PDB entry 4ML0 | X-ray diffraction, 2.10 A resolution | chains A and C of the 4 polymer chains in the assembly

== Chain A (and C) ==
Molecule: Predicted antitoxin of YafQ-DinJ toxin-antitoxin system
From: Escherichia coli
Notes: chain C of this document is another copy of the same molecule, construct and numbering; everything in this record applies to it too
UniProt: C6UAV3 (C6UAV3_ECOBR); residues 1-86 here = UniProt positions 1-86
Amino-acid sequence (89 residues; each row starts with the number of its first residue; numbers below 1 keep their minus sign (Ser-2 is residue -2)):
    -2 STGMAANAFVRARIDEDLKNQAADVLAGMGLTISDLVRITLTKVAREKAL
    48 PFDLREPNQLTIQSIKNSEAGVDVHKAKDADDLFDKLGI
Not modelled in the structure: -2 to 2 (chain C: -2 to 4)
Construct notes: expression tag (-2 to 0)

== Chain A / chain C interface ==
Pairs across the interface - 75 pairs, chain A then chain C:
  Ala3(A) with Asp12(C); Glu13(C), hydrogen bond (backbone-backbone)
  Asn4(A) with Ile11(C)
  Ala5(A) with Ala9(C); Arg10(C); Ile11(C), hydrogen bond (backbone-backbone); Lys16(C)
  Phe6(A) with Arg8(C); Ala9(C); Arg10(C); Lys16(C), hydrogen bond (backbone-side chain)
  Val7(A) with Val7(C); Arg8(C); Ala9(C), hydrogen bond (backbone-backbone); Ile11(C), hydrophobic; Ile30(C), hydrophobic; Val34(C), hydrophobic
  Arg8(A) with Val7(C); Arg8(C)
  Ala9(A) with Phe6(C); Val7(C), hydrogen bond (backbone-backbone); Ser31(C); Val34(C), hydrophobic
  Arg10(A) with Ala5(C); Phe6(C); Arg35(C), hydrogen bond (backbone-side chain)
  Ile11(A) with Ala5(C), hydrogen bond (backbone-backbone); Val7(C), hydrophobic; Leu38(C), hydrophobic
  Glu13(A) with Ala5(C)
  Leu15(A) with Leu38(C); Thr39(C); Ala42(C), hydrophobic
  Lys16(A) with Phe6(C), hydrogen bond (side chain-backbone)
  Gln18(A) with Ala42(C), hydrogen bond (side chain-backbone); Lys45(C)
  Ala19(A) with Leu38(C)
  Val22(A) with Val41(C), hydrophobic; Lys45(C); Ala46(C)
  Leu23(A) with Leu47(C), hydrophobic
  Met26(A) with Leu47(C), hydrophobic
  Ile30(A) with Val7(C), hydrophobic; Leu38(C), hydrophobic
  Ser31(A) with Ala9(C)
  Leu33(A) with Thr37(C); Leu38(C), hydrophobic; Leu51(C), hydrophobic
  Val34(A) with Ala9(C), hydrophobic
  Arg35(A) with Arg10(C), hydrogen bond (side chain-backbone)
  Ile36(A) with Leu51(C), hydrophobic; Arg52(C)
  Thr37(A) with Thr37(C)
  Leu38(A) with Ile11(C), hydrophobic; Leu15(C); Ala19(C), hydrophobic; Ile30(C), hydrophobic; Leu33(C), hydrophobic
  Thr39(A) with Leu15(C)
  Lys40(A) with Asp50(C), hydrogen bond (side chain-backbone); Leu51(C)
  Val41(A) with Val22(C), hydrophobic; Leu33(C), hydrophobic
  Ala42(A) with Leu15(C), hydrophobic; Gln18(C); Ala19(C)
  Lys45(A) with Val22(C)
  Ala46(A) with Val22(C)
  Leu47(A) with Leu23(C), hydrophobic; Met26(C), hydrophobic
  Asp50(A) with Lys40(C), hydrogen bond (backbone-side chain)
  Leu51(A) with Leu33(C), hydrophobic; Ile36(C), hydrophobic; Lys40(C)
  Arg52(A) with Ile36(C)
Other interface residues (no listed pair), chain A (39 interface residues in all): Leu28, Arg43, Pro48, Phe49
Other interface residues (no listed pair), chain C (37 interface residues in all): Pro48, Phe49, Glu53

== Summary ==
39 residues of chain A face 37 of chain C across their interface; the contacts include 12 hydrogen bonds.
Polar contacts include Phe6(A)-Lys16(C), Arg10(A)-Arg35(C) and Gln18(A)-Ala42(C).
Chain A and chain C are both Predicted antitoxin of YafQ-DinJ toxin-antitoxin system (Escherichia coli); the
structure, Crystal structure of E.coli DinJ-YafQ complex, was determined by X-ray diffraction together with
4ML2, 4MMG and 4MMJ from the same study.
